5HAE - chain A; structure by X-ray diffraction, 2.00 A resolution.

Chain A:
Protein: Lipocalin AI-4
From: Rhodnius prolixus
UniProt: Q7YT09 (Q7YT09_RHOPR); residues 1-156 here correspond to UniProt positions 18-173 (UniProt number = residue number + 17)
Sequence (156 residues; numbered 1 to 156; the number before each row is that of its first residue):
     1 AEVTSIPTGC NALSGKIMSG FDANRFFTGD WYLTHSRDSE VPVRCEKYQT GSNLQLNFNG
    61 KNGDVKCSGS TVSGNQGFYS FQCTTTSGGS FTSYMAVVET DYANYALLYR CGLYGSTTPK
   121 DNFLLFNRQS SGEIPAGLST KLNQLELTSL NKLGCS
Not modelled in the structure: 1
Disulfides: C10-C111, C45-C155, C67-C83
Residues lining bound ligands:
  - EAH ((5S,7E,9E,11Z,14Z)-5-hydroxyicosa-7,9,11,14-tetraenoic acid): F26, W31, E40, Y48, L56, F58, K61, C67, F81, C83, F91, S93, M95, L108, R110, Y114, K120, D121, N122, L124, F126
  - glutathione (GSH): E46, F58, G60, K61, V65, T85, F91, Y114

Overview:
Ligands of chain A: compound EAH and glutathione.
Chain A is Lipocalin AI-4 (Rhodnius prolixus); the structure, Crystal structure of LTBP1 LTC4 complex
collected on an in-house source, was determined by X-ray diffraction (same publication as 5H9K, 5H9L, 5H9N and
5HA0).
